Entry 5CN3 (X-ray diffraction, 1.30 A resolution); this record covers chains A and B.

Chain A (and B):
Molecule: Transthyretin
Organism: Homo sapiens
Notes: chain B of this document is another copy of the same molecule, construct and numbering; everything in this record applies to it too
UniProt: P02766 (TTHY_HUMAN); residues 1-127 here correspond to UniProt positions 21-147 (UniProt number = residue number + 20)
Chain sequence (130 residues; row label = number of the first residue in the row; numbers below 1 keep their minus sign (Gly-2 is residue -2)):
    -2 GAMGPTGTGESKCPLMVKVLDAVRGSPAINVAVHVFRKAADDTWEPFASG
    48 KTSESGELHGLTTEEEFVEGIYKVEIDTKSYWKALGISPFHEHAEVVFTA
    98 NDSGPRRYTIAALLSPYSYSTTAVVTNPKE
Unresolved in the structure: -2 to 9, 126-127
Differences from the reference sequence: expression tag (-2 to 0)
Swiss-Prot annotation at these positions:
  - binding site (L-thyroxine): Lys15, Glu54, Ser117
  - modified residue: Cys10 (Sulfocysteine), Glu42 (4-carboxyglutamate), Ser52 (Phosphoserine)
  - glycosylation: Asn98 (N-linked (GlcNAc...) asparagine)

Chain A / chain B interface:
Pairs across the interface (37):
  Phe87(A) - Phe95(B)  hydrophobic
  Phe87(A) - Tyr105(B)  hydrophobic
  Phe87(A) - Ile107(B)  hydrophobic
  Phe87(A) - Ala120(B)  hydrophobic
  Phe87(A) - Val122(B)  hydrophobic
  His88(A) - Val93(B)
  His88(A) - Val94(B)
  Glu89(A) - Val94(B)  hydrogen bond (backbone-backbone)
  Glu89(A) - Thr96(B)  hydrogen bond
  His90(A) - Val94(B)
  Glu92(A) - Glu92(B)
  Glu92(A) - Tyr116(B)  hydrogen bond (backbone-side chain)
  Val93(A) - His88(B)
  Val94(A) - His88(B)
  Val94(A) - Glu89(B)  hydrogen bond (backbone-backbone)
  Val94(A) - Glu92(B)
  Phe95(A) - Phe87(B)  hydrophobic
  Thr96(A) - Glu89(B)  hydrogen bond
  Tyr105(A) - Phe87(B)  hydrophobic
  Ile107(A) - Phe87(B)  hydrophobic
  Tyr114(A) - Thr119(B)
  Tyr114(A) - Ala120(B)  hydrogen bond (backbone-backbone)
  Ser115(A) - Thr118(B)  hydrogen bond (side chain-backbone)
  Ser115(A) - Thr119(B)  hydrogen bond
  Tyr116(A) - Glu92(B)  hydrogen bond (side chain-backbone)
  Tyr116(A) - Ser117(B)
  Tyr116(A) - Thr118(B)  hydrogen bond (backbone-backbone)
  Ser117(A) - Tyr116(B)
  Ser117(A) - Ser117(B)
  Thr118(A) - Ser115(B)  hydrogen bond (backbone-side chain)
  Thr118(A) - Tyr116(B)  hydrogen bond (backbone-backbone)
  Thr119(A) - Tyr114(B)
  Thr119(A) - Ser115(B)  hydrogen bond
  Ala120(A) - Phe87(B)  hydrophobic
  Ala120(A) - Tyr114(B)  hydrogen bond (backbone-backbone)
  Val122(A) - Phe87(B)  hydrophobic
  Val122(A) - Tyr114(B)  hydrophobic
Also at the interface, not in a pair above, chain A (22 interface residues in all): Ile68, Lys70, Lys76
Also at the interface, not in a pair above, chain B (21 interface residues in all): Ile68, Lys76, His90

In short:
22 residues of chain A face 21 of chain B across their interface; the contacts include 14 hydrogen bonds.
Polar contacts include Glu89(A)-Thr96(B), Glu92(A)-Tyr116(B) and Ser115(A)-Thr118(B). Curated annotation
(UniProt) lists 3 L-thyroxine-binding residues on chain A.
Chain A and chain B are both Transthyretin (Homo sapiens); the structure, X-ray structure of wild-type TTR at
1.30A resolution, was determined by X-ray diffraction, deposited together with 5CNH.
